7PEQ - chains AD and BF of the 36 polymer chains in the assembly; structure by electron microscopy, 35.00 A resolution (very low resolution: no residue pairs are listed; an interface is given only as per-side residue counts).

# Chain AD
Protein: Nuclear pore complex protein Nup107
From: Homo sapiens
UniProtKB: P57740 (NU107_HUMAN); numbering as in UniProt (aligned over 1-925)
Amino-acid sequence (925 residues; each row starts with the number of its first residue):
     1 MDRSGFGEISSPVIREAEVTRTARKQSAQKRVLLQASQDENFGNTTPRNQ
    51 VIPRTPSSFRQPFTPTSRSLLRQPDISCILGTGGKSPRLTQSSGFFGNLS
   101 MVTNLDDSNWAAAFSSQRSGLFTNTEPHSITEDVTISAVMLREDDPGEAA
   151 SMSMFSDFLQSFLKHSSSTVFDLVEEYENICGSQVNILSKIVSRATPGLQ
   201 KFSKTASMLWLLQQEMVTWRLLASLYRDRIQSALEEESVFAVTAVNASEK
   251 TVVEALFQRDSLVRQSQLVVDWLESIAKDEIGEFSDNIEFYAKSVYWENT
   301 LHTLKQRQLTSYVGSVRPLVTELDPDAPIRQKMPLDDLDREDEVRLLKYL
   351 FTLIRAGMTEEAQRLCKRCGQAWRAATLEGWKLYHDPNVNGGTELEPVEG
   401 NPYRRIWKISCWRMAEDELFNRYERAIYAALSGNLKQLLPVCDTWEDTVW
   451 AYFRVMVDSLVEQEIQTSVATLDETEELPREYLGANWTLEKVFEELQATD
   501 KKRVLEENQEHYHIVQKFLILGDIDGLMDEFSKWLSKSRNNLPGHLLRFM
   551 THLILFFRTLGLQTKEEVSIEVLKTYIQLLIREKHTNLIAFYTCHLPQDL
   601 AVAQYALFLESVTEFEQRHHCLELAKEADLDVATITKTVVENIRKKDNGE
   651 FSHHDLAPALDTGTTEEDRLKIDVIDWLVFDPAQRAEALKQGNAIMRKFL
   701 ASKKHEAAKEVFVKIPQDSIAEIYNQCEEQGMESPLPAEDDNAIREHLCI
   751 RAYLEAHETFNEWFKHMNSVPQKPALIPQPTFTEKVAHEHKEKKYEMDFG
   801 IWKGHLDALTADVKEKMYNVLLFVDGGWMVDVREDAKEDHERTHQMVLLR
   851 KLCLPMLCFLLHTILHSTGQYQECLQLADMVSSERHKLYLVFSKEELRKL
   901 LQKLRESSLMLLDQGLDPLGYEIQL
Unresolved in the structure: 1-149, 304-317, 481-482, 501-504, 537-538, 603-666, 725-735, 925
Swiss-Prot annotation at these positions:
  - modified residue: Met1 (N-acetylmethionine), Ser4 (Phosphoserine), Ser10 (Phosphoserine), Ser11 (Phosphoserine), Ser37 (Phosphoserine), Thr46 (Phosphothreonine), Thr55 (Phosphothreonine), Ser57 (Phosphoserine), Ser58 (Phosphoserine), Arg60 (Asymmetric dimethylarginine), Thr64 (Phosphothreonine), Arg68 (Omega-N-methylarginine), Ser69 (Phosphoserine), Ser86 (Phosphoserine)

# Chain BF
Protein: Protein SEC13 homolog
From: Homo sapiens
UniProtKB: P55735 (SEC13_HUMAN); residues 1-322 here = UniProt positions 1-322
Amino-acid sequence (322 residues; row label = number of the first residue in the row):
     1 MVSVINTVDTSHEDMIHDAQMDYYGTRLATCSSDRSVKIFDVRNGGQILI
    51 ADLRGHEGPVWQVAWAHPMYGNILASCSYDRKVIIWREENGTWEKSHEHA
   101 GHDSSVNSVCWAPHDYGLILACGSSDGAISLLTYTGEGQWEVKKINNAHT
   151 IGCNAVSWAPAVVPGSLIDHPSGQKPNYIKRFASGGCDNLIKLWKEEEDG
   201 QWKEEQKLEAHSDWVRDVAWAPSIGLPTSTIASCSQDGRVFIWTCDDASS
   251 NTWSPKLLHKFNDVVWHVSWSITANILAVSGGDNKVTLWKESVDGQWVCI
   301 SDVNKGQGSVSASVTEGQQNEQ
Unresolved in the structure: 1-13, 165-170, 305-322
Swiss-Prot annotation at these positions:
  - modified residue: Val2 (N-acetylvaline), Ser184 (Phosphoserine), Ser309 (Phosphoserine)

# Chain AD / chain BF interface
At this resolution (35 A) residue pairs are not listed: 45 residues of chain AD and 49 of chain BF lie at the interface.

# Summary
45 residues of chain AD face 49 of chain BF across their interface.
Chain AD is Nuclear pore complex protein Nup107 and chain BF is Protein SEC13 homolog, both from Homo sapiens;
the structure, Model of the outer rings of the human nuclear pore complex, was determined by electron
microscopy (same publication as 7PER).
